Entry 5COC (X-ray diffraction, 2.67 A resolution); this record covers chain A.

Chain A:
Name: Immunoglobulin G-binding protein A, Calmodulin
Organism: Staphylococcus aureus
Notes: fragment: B4 domain , N-terminal
UniProt: chimeric construct of P38507, P62158: residues 213-267 from P38507 (SPA_STAAU) positions 213-267 (same numbers); residues 1005-1078 from P62158 positions 5-78 (UniProt number = residue number - 1000)
Chain sequence (130 residues; each row starts with the number of its first residue; note: 737 numbers in that range are skipped by the numbering (no residue carries them; nothing is unmodelled there)):
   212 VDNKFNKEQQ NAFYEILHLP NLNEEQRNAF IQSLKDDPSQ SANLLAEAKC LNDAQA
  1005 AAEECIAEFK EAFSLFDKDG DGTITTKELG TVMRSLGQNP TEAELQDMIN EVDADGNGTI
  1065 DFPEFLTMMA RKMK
Unresolved in the structure: 212-216, 1078
Sequence notes: expression tag (212); engineered mutation Ala240 (Gly in P38507), Cys261 (Lys in P38507), Ala1005 (Leu5 in P62158), Ala1006 (Thr6 in P62158), Cys1009 (Gln9 in P62158)
Cystine bridges: Cys261-Cys1009
Bound ions: Ca2+ site 1: Asp1021, Asp1023, Asp1025, Thr1027, Glu1032; Ca2+ site 2: Asp1057, Asp1059, Asn1061, Thr1063, Glu1068
Reported in the primary citation:
  - contacts within the chain: Asn232-Asn263 (hydrogen bond), Lys260-Glu1008, Asp264-Ala267 (hydrogen bond)

Overview:
The Ca2+ site 1 is built by Asp1021, Asp1023, Asp1025, Thr1027 and Glu1032. Asp1057, Asp1059, Asn1061, Thr1063
and Glu1068 coordinate Ca2+ site 2. The paper reports contacts within the chain involving Asn232, Asn263 and
Lys260 among others.
Chain A is Immunoglobulin G-binding protein A, Calmodulin (Staphylococcus aureus); the structure, Fusion
protein of human calmodulin and B4 domain of protein A from staphylococcal aureus, was determined by X-ray
diffraction (same publication as 5CBN, 5CBO and 5EWX).
